PDB entry 7TAP | electron microscopy, 2.80 A resolution | chains E and F of the 15 polymer chains in the assembly

== Chain E (and F) ==
Name: V-type proton ATPase subunit c
From: Saccharomyces cerevisiae
Notes: chain F of this document is another copy of the same molecule, construct and numbering; everything in this record applies to it too
Reference sequence: P25515 (VATL1_YEAST); residue numbers follow UniProt; this construct covers 1-160
Chain sequence (160 residues; numbered 1 to 160; the number before each row is that of its first residue):
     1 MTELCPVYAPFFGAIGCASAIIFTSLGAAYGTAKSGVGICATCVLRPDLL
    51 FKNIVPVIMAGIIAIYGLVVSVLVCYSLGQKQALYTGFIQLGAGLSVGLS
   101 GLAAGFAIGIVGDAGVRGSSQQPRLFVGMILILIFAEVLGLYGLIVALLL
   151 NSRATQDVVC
Not modelled in the structure: 160
UniProt features mapped onto this chain:
  - site: E137 (Essential for proton translocation)
Disulfides: C17-C75
Small-molecule neighbours:
  - Archazolid A (KJL), molecule 1: I58, M59, G61, I62, I65, Y66, I134, E137, V138, L141
  - Archazolid A (KJL), molecule 2: F135, V138, L139, Y142
Reported in the primary citation:
  - binding site for Archazolid A: I58, M59, G61, I62, I65, Y66, I134, F135, E137, V138, L139, L141, Y142

== Interface between chain E and chain F ==
Pairs across the interface - 76 pairs, chain E then chain F:
  E3(E) - M1(F)
  E3(E) - V7(F)
  L4(E) - Q80(F)
  L4(E) - K81(F)
  A83(E) - Q80(F)
  L84(E) - V7(F)  hydrophobic
  Y85(E) - P10(F)  hydrophobic
  Y85(E) - G79(F)
  Y85(E) - Q80(F)
  F88(E) - V7(F)
  F88(E) - Y8(F)  hydrophobic
  F88(E) - F11(F)
  F88(E) - A14(F)
  I89(E) - L78(F)  hydrophobic
  G92(E) - A18(F)
  L95(E) - I15(F)  hydrophobic
  L95(E) - I22(F)
  S96(E) - A18(F)
  S96(E) - I21(F)
  S96(E) - I22(F)
  L99(E) - I22(F)  hydrophobic
  S100(E) - I21(F)  hydrogen bond (side chain-backbone)
  S100(E) - S25(F)
  A103(E) - S25(F)
  A103(E) - L26(F)  hydrophobic
  A103(E) - A29(F)
  A107(E) - A29(F)
  A107(E) - A33(F)  hydrophobic
  I110(E) - V37(F)  hydrophobic
  V111(E) - T32(F)
  V111(E) - A33(F)  hydrophobic
  A114(E) - C40(F)
  G115(E) - C40(F)
  G118(E) - V44(F)
  Q121(E) - V44(F)
  Q122(E) - C43(F)
  Q122(E) - V44(F)  hydrogen bond (side chain-backbone)
  Q122(E) - P47(F)
  R124(E) - P47(F)
  R124(E) - D48(F)
  L125(E) - I39(F)
  L125(E) - C40(F)
  L125(E) - C43(F)  hydrophobic
  L125(E) - L50(F)  hydrophobic
  V127(E) - F51(F)  hydrophobic
  G128(E) - L50(F)
  L131(E) - I54(F)  hydrophobic
  I132(E) - T32(F)
  I132(E) - G36(F)
  I132(E) - I39(F)  hydrophobic
  I132(E) - I54(F)  hydrophobic
  F135(E) - V57(F)
  F135(E) - I58(F)  hydrophobic
  L139(E) - S25(F)  hydrogen bond (backbone-side chain)
  L139(E) - A28(F)  hydrophobic
  L139(E) - A29(F)
  L139(E) - A64(F)  hydrophobic
  Y142(E) - I21(F)  hydrophobic
  Y142(E) - A64(F)
  Y142(E) - I65(F)  hydrophobic
  Y142(E) - L68(F)
  G143(E) - I21(F)
  I145(E) - L68(F)  hydrophobic
  V146(E) - C17(F)  hydrophobic
  V146(E) - I21(F)  hydrophobic
  V146(E) - L68(F)  hydrophobic
  V146(E) - S71(F)
  L149(E) - V72(F)  hydrophobic
  L149(E) - Y76(F)
  L150(E) - C75(F)  hydrophobic
  R153(E) - C75(F)  hydrogen bond (side chain-backbone)
  R153(E) - Y76(F)
  R153(E) - L78(F)  hydrogen bond (side chain-backbone)
  D157(E) - Q80(F)
  V158(E) - Q80(F)
  V159(E) - Q80(F)  hydrogen bond (backbone-side chain)
Also at the interface, not in a pair above, chain E (43 interface residues in all): L91, A104, A136, S152

== In short ==
43 residues of chain E and 41 residues of chain F are in contact; the contacts include 6 hydrogen bonds. Polar
contacts include S100(E)-I21(F), Q122(E)-V44(F) and L139(E)-S25(F). Chain E binds Archazolid A. The paper
reports a binding site for Archazolid A at I58(E), M59(E) and G61(E) among others.
Both chains are V-type proton ATPase subunit c (Saccharomyces cerevisiae). Entry 7TAP (Cryo-EM structure of
archazolid A bound to yeast VO V-ATPase) was determined by electron microscopy together with 7TAO from the
same study.
